PDB entry 5WTF | electron microscopy, 3.90 A resolution | chains A and C of the 3 polymer chains in the assembly

[Chain A]
Molecule: VP1
From: Hepatitis A virus
Chain sequence (224 residues; numbered 49 to 272; the number before each row is that of its first residue):
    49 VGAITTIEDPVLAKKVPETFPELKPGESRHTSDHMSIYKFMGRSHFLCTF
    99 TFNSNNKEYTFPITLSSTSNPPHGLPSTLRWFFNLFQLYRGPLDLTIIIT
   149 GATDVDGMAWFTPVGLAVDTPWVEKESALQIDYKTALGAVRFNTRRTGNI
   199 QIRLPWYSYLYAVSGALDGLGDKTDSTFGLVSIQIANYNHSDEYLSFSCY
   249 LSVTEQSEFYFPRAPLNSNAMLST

[Chain C]
Molecule: VP3
From: Hepatitis A virus
Chain sequence (246 residues; row label = number of the first residue in the row):
     1 MMRNETRVSTTENVVNLSNYEDARAKMSFALDQEDWKSDPSQGGGIKITH
    51 FTTWTSIPTLAAQFPFNASDSVGQQIKVIPVDPYFFQMTNTNPDQKCITA
   101 LASICQMFCFWRGDLVFDFQVFPTKYHSGRLLFCFVPGNELIDVTGITLK
   151 QATTAPCAVMDIAGVQSTLRFRVPWISDTPYRVNRYTKEAHQKGEYTAIG
   201 KLIVYCYNRLTSPSNVAHHVRVNVYLSAINLECFAPLYHAMDVTTQ

[Interface between chain A and chain C]
Contacting residue pairs - 123 pairs, chain A then chain C:
  Ala51(A) - Leu169(C)
  Ala51(A) - Arg170(C)  hydrogen bond (backbone-backbone)
  Ile52(A) - Gln166(C)
  Ile52(A) - Thr168(C)
  Thr53(A) - Thr168(C)  hydrogen bond (backbone-backbone)
  Thr53(A) - Arg170(C)
  Thr54(A) - Val165(C)  hydrogen bond (side chain-backbone)
  Thr54(A) - Gln166(C)
  Ile55(A) - Gln120(C)
  Ile55(A) - Thr168(C)  hydrogen bond (backbone-side chain)
  Glu56(A) - Gln120(C)  hydrogen bond
  Glu56(A) - Ser167(C)  hydrogen bond
  Glu56(A) - Thr168(C)
  Ala61(A) - Arg170(C)  hydrogen bond (backbone-side chain)
  Lys63(A) - Arg170(C)  hydrogen bond (backbone-side chain)
  Pro65(A) - Arg170(C)
  Pro65(A) - Arg172(C)  hydrogen bond (backbone-side chain)
  Thr67(A) - Arg170(C)  hydrogen bond (side chain-backbone)
  Thr67(A) - Phe171(C)
  Thr67(A) - Arg172(C)  hydrogen bond (side chain-backbone)
  Phe68(A) - Pro156(C)  hydrophobic
  Phe68(A) - Phe171(C)  hydrophobic
  Phe68(A) - Pro174(C)
  Glu70(A) - Asp114(C)
  Glu70(A) - Arg172(C)  salt bridge
  Pro73(A) - Arg112(C)
  Ser76(A) - Glu232(C)  hydrogen bond
  His78(A) - Glu232(C)  salt bridge
  His78(A) - Phe234(C)
  Asp81(A) - His50(C)  salt bridge
  His82(A) - Cys233(C)
  His82(A) - Phe234(C)
  Met83(A) - His50(C)
  Met83(A) - Phe51(C)  hydrogen bond (backbone-backbone)
  Met83(A) - Leu231(C)
  Ser84(A) - Thr49(C)
  Ile85(A) - Ile48(C)
  Ile85(A) - Thr49(C)  hydrogen bond (backbone-backbone)
  Ile85(A) - His50(C)
  Tyr86(A) - Lys47(C)
  Tyr86(A) - Thr49(C)
  Phe88(A) - Phe51(C)  hydrophobic
  Phe88(A) - Phe108(C)  hydrophobic
  Phe88(A) - Pro236(C)  hydrophobic
  Gly90(A) - Tyr20(C)
  Arg91(A) - Leu17(C)
  Arg91(A) - Ser18(C)  hydrogen bond (side chain-backbone)
  Ser92(A) - Leu17(C)
  Ser125(A) - Tyr238(C)
  Thr126(A) - Met107(C)
  Trp129(A) - Ser103(C)  hydrogen bond
  Trp129(A) - Gln106(C)
  Trp129(A) - Met107(C)  hydrophobic
  Leu133(A) - Trp54(C)  hydrophobic
  Arg138(A) - Lys37(C)  hydrogen bond (side chain-backbone)
  Arg138(A) - Asp39(C)
  Pro140(A) - Trp36(C)  hydrophobic
  Asp142(A) - Tyr20(C)
  Asp142(A) - Arg24(C)
  Asp142(A) - Ala25(C)
  Thr144(A) - Ala23(C)
  Ala157(A) - Phe29(C)
  Thr195(A) - Asn13(C)  hydrogen bond (backbone-side chain)
  Asn197(A) - Asn13(C)  hydrogen bond
  Asn197(A) - Val15(C)
  Gln199(A) - Val15(C)
  Gln199(A) - Asp22(C)  hydrogen bond (side chain-backbone)
  Gln199(A) - Arg24(C)
  Gln199(A) - Ala25(C)
  Gln199(A) - Lys26(C)  hydrogen bond
  Gln199(A) - Met27(C)
  Ile200(A) - Ala25(C)
  Ile200(A) - Met27(C)  hydrophobic
  Ile200(A) - Ser28(C)
  Ile200(A) - Phe29(C)  hydrophobic
  Arg201(A) - Ala25(C)
  Arg201(A) - Met27(C)  hydrogen bond (backbone-backbone)
  Arg201(A) - Ser28(C)
  Arg201(A) - Phe29(C)
  Leu202(A) - Phe29(C)  hydrophobic
  Pro203(A) - Phe29(C)
  Pro203(A) - Ala30(C)  hydrophobic
  Pro203(A) - Trp36(C)  hydrophobic
  Trp204(A) - Trp36(C)  hydrogen bond (backbone-side chain)
  Tyr205(A) - Ala30(C)
  Tyr205(A) - Leu31(C)  hydrogen bond (side chain-backbone)
  Tyr205(A) - Glu34(C)  hydrogen bond
  Tyr209(A) - Asp39(C)  hydrogen bond (side chain-backbone)
  Tyr209(A) - Pro40(C)
  Tyr209(A) - Ser41(C)  hydrogen bond (side chain-backbone)
  Tyr209(A) - Gln42(C)  hydrogen bond (side chain-backbone)
  Tyr209(A) - Gly43(C)
  Tyr248(A) - Leu17(C)  hydrophobic
  Val251(A) - Tyr20(C)
  Glu253(A) - Tyr20(C)  hydrogen bond
  Gln254(A) - Trp36(C)
  Glu256(A) - Ser38(C)  hydrogen bond
  Glu256(A) - Asp39(C)  hydrogen bond (side chain-backbone)
  Phe257(A) - Ile46(C)
  Phe257(A) - Lys47(C)
  Phe257(A) - Ile48(C)  hydrogen bond (backbone-backbone)
  Tyr258(A) - Asp39(C)  hydrogen bond (side chain-backbone)
  Tyr258(A) - Pro40(C)
  Tyr258(A) - Ile46(C)
  Phe259(A) - Ile46(C)
  Phe259(A) - Ile48(C)
  Pro260(A) - Ile48(C)
  Pro260(A) - Thr53(C)
  Pro260(A) - Trp54(C)  hydrophobic
  Arg261(A) - Trp54(C)  hydrogen bond (backbone-side chain)
  Pro263(A) - Thr99(C)
  Pro263(A) - Ser103(C)
  Leu264(A) - Ile98(C)
  Asn265(A) - Gln95(C)  hydrogen bond
  Asn265(A) - Lys96(C)
  Ser266(A) - Lys96(C)  hydrogen bond (backbone-backbone)
  Ser266(A) - Met241(C)
  Asn267(A) - Asp94(C)
  Asn267(A) - Gln95(C)
  Asn267(A) - Lys96(C)
  Met269(A) - Gln106(C)
  Met269(A) - Tyr238(C)
  Leu270(A) - Tyr238(C)  hydrogen bond (backbone-side chain)
Also at the interface, not in a pair above, chain A (73 interface residues in all): Gly50, Leu60, Phe134, Ile146, Trp158, Phe159, Ala187, Val188, Arg194, Ile198, Ser250, Thr252
Also at the interface, not in a pair above, chain C (71 interface residues in all): Asn19, Asp35, Pro58, Phe86, Ala100, Asp118, Cys157, Tyr181, Asn230, Ala235

[In short]
Chain A and chain C form an interface of 73 and 71 residues respectively, with 37 hydrogen bonds and 3 salt
bridges. Among the polar pairs are Glu70(A)-Arg172(C), His78(A)-Glu232(C) and Asp81(A)-His50(C).
Here chain A is VP1 and chain C is VP3, both from Hepatitis A virus. Entry 5WTF (Cryo-EM structure for
Hepatitis A virus empty particle) was determined by electron microscopy, deposited together with 5WTE, 5WTG
and 5WTH.
